Entry 1RBL (X-ray diffraction, 2.20 A resolution); this record covers chains A and M of the 16 polymer chains in the assembly.

== Chain A ==
Protein: Ribulose 1,5 bisphosphate carboxylase/oxygenase (large chain)
From: Synechococcus elongatus
Notes: EC 4.1.1.39
Reference sequence: P00880 (RBL_SYNP6); residues 9-475 here correspond to UniProt positions 6-472 (UniProt number = residue number - 3)
Amino-acid sequence (467 residues; numbered 9 to 475; the number before each row is that of its first residue):
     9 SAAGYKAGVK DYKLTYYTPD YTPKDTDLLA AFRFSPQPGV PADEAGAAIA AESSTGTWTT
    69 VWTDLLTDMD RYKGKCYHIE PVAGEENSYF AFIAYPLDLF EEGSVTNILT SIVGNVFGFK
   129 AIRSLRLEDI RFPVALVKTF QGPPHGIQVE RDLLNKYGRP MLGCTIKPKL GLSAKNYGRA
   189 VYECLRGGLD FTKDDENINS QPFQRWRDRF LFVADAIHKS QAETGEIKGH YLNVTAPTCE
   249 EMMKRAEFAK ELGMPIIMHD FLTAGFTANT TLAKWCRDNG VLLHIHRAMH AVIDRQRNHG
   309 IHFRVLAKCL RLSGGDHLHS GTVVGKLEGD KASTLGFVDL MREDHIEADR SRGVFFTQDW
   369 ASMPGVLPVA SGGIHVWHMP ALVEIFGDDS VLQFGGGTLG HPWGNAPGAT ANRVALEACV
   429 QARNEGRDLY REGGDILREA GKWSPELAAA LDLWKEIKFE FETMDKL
Differences from the reference sequence: conflict Arg41 (Pro38 in P00880), Phe42 (Val39 in P00880), Ala91 (Gln88 in P00880), Ala356 (Arg353 in P00880)
Covalent attachments: formate (FMT) linked to Lys201
Metal / ion sites: Mg2+: Asp203, Glu204 (together with 2-carboxyarabinitol-1,5-diphosphate, formate)
Ligand contacts:
  - 2-carboxyarabinitol-1,5-diphosphate (CAP), molecule 1: Glu60, Thr65, Trp66, Asn123
  - 2-carboxyarabinitol-1,5-diphosphate (CAP), molecule 2: Thr173, Lys175, Lys177, Asp203, Glu204, His294, Arg295, His298, His327, Gly329, Lys334, Leu335, Ser379, Gly380, Gly381, Gln401, Phe402, Gly403, Gly404
Swiss-Prot annotation at these positions:
  - motif: Glu464 to Glu470 (Interacts with RbcX2)
  - active site (Proton acceptor): Lys175, His294
  - binding site (substrate): Asn123, Thr173, Lys177, Arg295, His327, Ser379
  - binding site (Mg(2+)): Lys201, Asp203, Glu204
  - site: Lys334 (Transition state stabilizer)
  - modified residue: Lys201 (N6-carboxylysine)

== Chain M ==
Protein: Ribulose 1,5 bisphosphate carboxylase/oxygenase (small chain)
From: Synechococcus elongatus
Notes: EC 4.1.1.39
Reference sequence: P04716 (RBS_SYNP6); the author numbering skips numbers that UniProt does not, so the offset changes along the chain: 2-51 = UniProt 1-50; 64-122 = UniProt 51-109
Amino-acid sequence (109 residues; each row starts with the number of its first residue; note: 12 numbers in that range are skipped by the numbering (no residue carries them; nothing is unmodelled there)):
     2 SMKTLPKERR FETFSYLPPL SDRQIAAQIE YMIEQGFHPL IEFNEHSNPE
    64 EFYWTMWKLP LFACAAPQQV LDEVRECRSE YGDCYIRVAG FDNIKECQTS SFIVHRPGR
Differences from the reference sequence: conflict Ala76 (Asp63 in P04716), Ala78 (Lys65 in P04716), Ala79 (Ser66 in P04716), Glu109 (Gln96 in P04716), Ser113 (Val100 in P04716)

== How chain A and chain M interact ==
Contacting residue pairs (68):
  Gln156(A) with Lys108(M); Glu109(M); Cys110(M)
  Asp160(A) with Phe65(M)
  Leu161(A) with Phe65(M)
  Asn163(A) with Glu13(M); Pro50(M), hydrogen bond (side chain-backbone); Glu64(M), hydrogen bond (side chain-backbone)
  Lys164(A) with Glu13(M), salt bridge
  Tyr165(A) with Thr14(M), hydrogen bond (backbone-side chain); Gln111(M); Ser114(M)
  Gly166(A) with Thr112(M)
  Arg167(A) with Glu13(M), salt bridge; Thr14(M), hydrogen bond
  Tyr190(A) with Lys8(M)
  Arg194(A) with Leu6(M), hydrogen bond (side chain-backbone); Pro7(M); Lys8(M)
  Gly195(A) with Leu6(M); Tyr17(M)
  Gly196(A) with Tyr17(M)
  Gln229(A) with Glu51(M)
  Ala230(A) with Arg10(M)
  Glu231(A) with Lys8(M), salt bridge; Glu9(M); Arg10(M)
  Thr232(A) with Arg10(M); Arg11(M), hydrogen bond (backbone-backbone)
  Gly233(A) with Arg10(M); Arg11(M); Pro50(M)
  Glu234(A) with Arg11(M); Phe12(M); Glu13(M), hydrogen bond (side chain-backbone); Ser16(M); Pro50(M)
  Ile235(A) with Pro50(M)
  Glu351(A) with Lys108(M), salt bridge
  Trp411(A) with Met3(M); Lys4(M)
  Ala414(A) with Leu6(M)
  Thr418(A) with Leu6(M)
  Arg421(A) with Glu13(M), hydrogen bond (side chain-backbone); Tyr17(M)
  Val422(A) with Tyr17(M)
  Glu425(A) with Glu13(M); Thr14(M); Phe15(M), hydrogen bond (side chain-backbone); Ser16(M), hydrogen bond (side chain-backbone); Tyr17(M), hydrogen bond (side chain-backbone); Leu18(M)
  Ala426(A) with Leu18(M)
  Val428(A) with Phe15(M), hydrophobic
  Gln429(A) with Phe15(M); Leu18(M); Leu21(M); Gln25(M); Gln29(M)
  Arg431(A) with Tyr32(M)
  Asn432(A) with Gln29(M), hydrogen bond; Tyr32(M)
  Glu433(A) with Gln25(M); Ala28(M)
  Trp451(A) with Tyr17(M); Leu18(M), hydrophobic; Pro19(M)
  Glu454(A) with Leu6(M)
Other interface residues (no listed pair), chain A (39 interface residues in all): Arg159, Asp198, Arg350, Pro410, Pro415
Other interface residues (no listed pair), chain M (33 interface residues in all): Ser2, Ser113

== In short ==
The interface between chain A and chain M involves 39 residues on one side and 33 on the other; the contacts
include 12 hydrogen bonds and 4 salt bridges. Polar pairs include Lys164(A)-Glu13(M), Arg167(A)-Glu13(M) and
Glu231(A)-Lys8(M). Chain A binds 2-carboxyarabinitol-1,5-diphosphate.
Here chain A is Ribulose 1,5 bisphosphate carboxylase/oxygenase (large chain) and chain M is Ribulose 1,5
bisphosphate carboxylase/oxygenase (small chain), both from Synechococcus elongatus. Entry 1RBL (Structure
determination and refinement of ribulose 1,5 bisphosphate carboxylase(slash)oxygenase from synechococcus
PCC6301) was determined by X-ray diffraction.
